PDB entry 5DDG | X-ray diffraction, 3.06 A resolution | chains A and C of the 4 polymer chains in the assembly

[Chain A]
Molecule: transcriptional factor AraR
Organism: Bacteroides thetaiotaomicron (strain ATCC 29148 / DSM 2079 / NCTC 10582 / E50 / VPI-5482)
UniProtKB: Q8AAV8 (Q8AAV8_BACTN); numbering as in UniProt (aligned over 1-225)
Amino-acid sequence (228 residues; numbered -2 to 225; the number before each row is that of its first residue; numbers below 1 keep their minus sign (Ser-2 is residue -2)):
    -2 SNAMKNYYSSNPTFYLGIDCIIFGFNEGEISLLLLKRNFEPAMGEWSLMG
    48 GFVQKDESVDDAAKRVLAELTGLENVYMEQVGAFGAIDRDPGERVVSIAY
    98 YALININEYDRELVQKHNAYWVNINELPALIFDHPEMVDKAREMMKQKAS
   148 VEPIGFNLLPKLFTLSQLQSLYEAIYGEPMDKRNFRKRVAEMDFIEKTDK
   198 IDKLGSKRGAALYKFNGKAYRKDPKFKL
Unresolved in the structure: -2 to -1
Modified residues: Mse1, Mse40, Mse46, Mse75, Mse134, Mse141, Mse142, Mse177, Mse189 (selenomethionine; parent Met)
Sequence notes: expression tag (-2 to 0)
Ligand contacts: malonic acid (MLA): Ile15, Asp16, Gly47, Arg86, Asp87, Val92, Ser94, Phe129, His131
Reported in the primary citation:
  - mutagenesis - V92D: abolished binding to the 27-nt DNA strand (chain C)
  - conformationally variable residues (loop rearrangement): Lys204, Arg205
  - binding site for the 27-nt DNA strand: Asp178, Lys179, Arg180, Asn181, Lys204, Arg205
  - binding site for the 27-nt DNA strand (chain C): Ser163, Lys179, Arg180, Asn181, Arg183, Lys184, Lys200, Lys204, Arg205, Ala207, Ala208
  - mutagenesis - R180K: decreased binding to the 27-nt DNA strand (chain C)
  - mutagenesis - R180K: decreased binding to DNA
  - mutagenesis - F49Q: decreased binding to L-arabinose

[Chain C]
Molecule: 27-nt DNA strand
Sequence (27 nucleotides; row label = number of the first residue in the row):
     1 GCAAAAGTGTTACTTTTACACCCATGC

[Chain A / chain C interface]
Contacting residue pairs - 23 pairs, chain A then chain C:
  Ser163(A) with DA6(C), hydrogen bond to the phosphate
  Lys179(A) with DA6(C), hydrogen bond to the base; DG7(C), hydrogen bond to the base; DT8(C), base contact
  Arg180(A) with DT8(C), base contact; DG9(C), base contact
  Asn181(A) with DG9(C), base contact
  Arg183(A) with DA6(C), sugar contact; DG7(C), salt bridge to the phosphate; DT8(C), base contact
  Lys184(A) with DG9(C), base contact; DT10(C), hydrogen bond to the base
  Gly202(A) with DA5(C), sugar contact
  Ser203(A) with DA5(C), sugar contact; DA6(C), sugar contact
  Lys204(A) with DA3(C), base contact; DA4(C), base contact
  Arg205(A) with DA6(C), hydrogen bond to the base; DG7(C), sugar contact
  Gly206(A) with DA6(C), phosphate contact
  Ala207(A) with DA6(C), phosphate contact; DG7(C), phosphate contact
  Ala208(A) with DG7(C), hydrogen bond to the phosphate

[Summary]
13 residues of chain A and 8 residues of chain C are in contact, with 6 hydrogen bonds and 1 salt bridge.
Polar pairs include Lys179(A)-DA6(C), Lys179(A)-DG7(C) and Lys184(A)-DT10(C). From the paper: a binding site
for the 27-nt DNA strand (chain C) at Ser163(A), Lys179(A) and Arg180(A) among others; V92D of chain A
abolishes binding to the 27-nt DNA strand (chain C); 3 substitutions were tested in all.
Here chain A is transcriptional factor AraR (Bacteroides thetaiotaomicron (strain ATCC 29148 / DSM 2079 / NCTC
10582 / E50 / VPI-5482)) and chain C is a 27-nt DNA strand. Entry 5DDG (The structure of transcriptional
factor AraR from Bacteroides thetaiotaomicron VPI in complex with target double strand ...) was determined by
X-ray diffraction together with 5DEQ and 5BS6 from the same study.
